Entry 8XRF (X-ray diffraction, 2.94 A resolution); this record covers chains B and E of the 6 polymer chains in the assembly.

Chain B:
Molecule: DNA topoisomerase 2
Source organism: African swine fever virus BA71V
Notes: EC 5.6.2.2
UniProt: Q00942 (TOP2_ASFB7); numbering as in UniProt (aligned over 409-1192)
Amino-acid sequence (784 residues; numbered 409 to 1192; the number before each row is that of its first residue):
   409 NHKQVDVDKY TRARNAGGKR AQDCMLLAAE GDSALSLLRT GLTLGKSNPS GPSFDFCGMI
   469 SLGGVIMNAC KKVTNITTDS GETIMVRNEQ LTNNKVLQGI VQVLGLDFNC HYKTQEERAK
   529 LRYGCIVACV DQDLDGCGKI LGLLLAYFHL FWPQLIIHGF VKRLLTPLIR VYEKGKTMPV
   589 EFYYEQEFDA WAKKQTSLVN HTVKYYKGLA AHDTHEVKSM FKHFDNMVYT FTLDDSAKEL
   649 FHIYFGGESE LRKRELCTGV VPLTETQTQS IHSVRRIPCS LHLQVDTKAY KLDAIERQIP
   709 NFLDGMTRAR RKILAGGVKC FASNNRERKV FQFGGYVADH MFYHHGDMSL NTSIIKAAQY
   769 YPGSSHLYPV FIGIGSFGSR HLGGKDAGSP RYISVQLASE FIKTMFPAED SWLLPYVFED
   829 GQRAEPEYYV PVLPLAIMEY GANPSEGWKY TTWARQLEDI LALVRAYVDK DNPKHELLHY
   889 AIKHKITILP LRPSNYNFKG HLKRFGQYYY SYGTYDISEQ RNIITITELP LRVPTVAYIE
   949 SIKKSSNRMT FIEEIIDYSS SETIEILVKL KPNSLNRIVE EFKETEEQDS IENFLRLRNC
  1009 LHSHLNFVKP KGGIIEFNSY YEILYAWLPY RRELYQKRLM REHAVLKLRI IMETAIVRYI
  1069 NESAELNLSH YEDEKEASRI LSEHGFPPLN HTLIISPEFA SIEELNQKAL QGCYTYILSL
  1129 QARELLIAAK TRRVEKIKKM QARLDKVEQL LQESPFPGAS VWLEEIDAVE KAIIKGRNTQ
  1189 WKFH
Not modelled in the structure: 409-412, 485-490
Bound ions: Mg2+ site 1: Asp539, Asp541, Lys615 (shared with 1 residue of chain F); Mg2+ site 2: Glu593, Glu827; Mg2+ site 3: Ala1072, Asn1075 (shared with 3 residues of chain A)
UniProt features mapped onto this chain:
  - active site: Tyr800 (O-(5'-phospho-DNA)-tyrosine intermediate)
  - binding site (Mg(2+)): Glu438, Asp539, Asp541
  - site: Arg799 (Transition state stabilizer)

Chain E:
Molecule: 52-nt DNA strand
Source organism: African swine fever virus BA71V
Sequence (52 nucleotides; row label = number of the first residue in the row; numbers below 1 keep their minus sign (DG-25 is residue -25)):
   -25 GGATGACGAT TCGCGGTAGC AGTAGGCCTA CTGCTACCGC GAATCGTCAT CC
Not modelled in the structure: -25 to 0, 12-26

Interface between chain B and chain E:
Contacting residue pairs - 25 pairs, chain B then chain E:
  Glu438(B) - DC11(E)  phosphate contact
  Gly472(B) - DC11(E)  base contact
  Val473(B) - DC11(E)  hydrogen bond to the base
  Asn496(B) - DT3(E)  phosphate contact
  Asp543(B) - DA10(E)  sugar contact
  Asp543(B) - DC11(E)  sugar contact
  Ile548(B) - DC11(E)  phosphate contact
  Arg705(B) - DT9(E)  sugar contact
  Arg705(B) - DA10(E)  phosphate contact
  Gln706(B) - DT9(E)  hydrogen bond to the base
  Thr715(B) - DT9(E)  hydrogen bond to the phosphate
  Ala717(B) - DA10(E)  phosphate contact
  Arg718(B) - DT9(E)  phosphate contact
  Tyr751(B) - DA10(E)  hydrogen bond to the phosphate
  His753(B) - DA10(E)  hydrogen bond to the phosphate
  His753(B) - DC11(E)  salt bridge to the phosphate
  Gly754(B) - DC11(E)  hydrogen bond to the phosphate
  Ser761(B) - DT9(E)  hydrogen bond to the phosphate
  Lys764(B) - DC8(E)  phosphate contact
  Lys793(B) - DG7(E)  salt bridge to the phosphate
  Lys793(B) - DC8(E)  salt bridge to the phosphate
  Ala850(B) - DG7(E)  sugar contact
  Asn851(B) - DC8(E)  sugar contact
  Pro852(B) - DG7(E)  base contact
  Lys857(B) - DG7(E)  base contact
Other interface residues (no listed pair), chain B (25 interface residues in all): Gly471, His752, Ser757, Ser773

In short:
25 residues of chain B and 6 residues of chain E are in contact; the contacts include 7 hydrogen bonds and 3
salt bridges. Polar contacts include Val473(B)-DC11(E), Gln706(B)-DT9(E) and Thr715(B)-DT9(E). UniProt lists
active-site residue Tyr800(B) and 3 Mg2+-binding residues on chain B.
Here chain B is DNA topoisomerase 2 and chain E is a 52-nt DNA strand, both from African swine fever virus
BA71V. Entry 8XRF (The crystal structure of AsfvTopII in complex with G-DNA) was determined by X-ray
diffraction.
